PDB entry 5YAB | X-ray diffraction, 1.75 A resolution | chains C and D of the 4 polymer chains in the assembly

[Chain C (and D)]
Name: Scyllo-inositol dehydrogenase with L-glucose dehydrogenase activity
Organism: Paracoccus laeviglucosivorans Nakamura 2015
Notes: fragment: n72s; chain D of this document is another copy of the same molecule, construct and numbering; everything in this record applies to it too
UniProt: K7ZP76 (K7ZP76_9RHOB); residue numbers follow UniProt; this construct covers 1-372
Sequence (380 residues; row label = number of the first residue in the row):
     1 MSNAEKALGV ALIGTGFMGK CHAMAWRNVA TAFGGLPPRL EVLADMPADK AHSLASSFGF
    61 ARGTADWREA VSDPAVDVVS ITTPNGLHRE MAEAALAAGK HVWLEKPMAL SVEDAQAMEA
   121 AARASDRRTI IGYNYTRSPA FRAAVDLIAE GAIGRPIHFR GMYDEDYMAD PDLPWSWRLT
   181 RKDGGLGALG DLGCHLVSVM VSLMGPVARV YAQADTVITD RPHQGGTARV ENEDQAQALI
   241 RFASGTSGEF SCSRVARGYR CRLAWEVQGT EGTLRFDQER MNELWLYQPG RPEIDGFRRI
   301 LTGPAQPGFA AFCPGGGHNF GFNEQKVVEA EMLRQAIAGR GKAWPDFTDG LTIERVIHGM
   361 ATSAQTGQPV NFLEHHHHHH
Not modelled in the structure: 1-5, 374-380
Differences from the reference sequence: engineered mutation S72 (Asn in K7ZP76); expression tag (373-380)
What the authors report for this chain:
  - binding site for acetate ion: Y135, H318
  - mutagenesis - K106A, D191A, H195A: abolished catalytic activity
  - mutagenesis - R178A (10-fold), H318A: decreased catalytic activity on scyllo-inositol
  - mutagenesis - R178A (approximately 5-fold): increased catalytic activity on L-glucose
  - mutagenesis - H318A: abolished catalytic activity on L-glucose

[Chain C / chain D interface]
Residue-residue contacts (75):
  F17(C) - C313(D)  hydrophobic
  F17(C) - P314(D)
  F17(C) - H318(D)
  K20(C) - T31(D)
  K20(C) - A32(D)  hydrogen bond (side chain-backbone)
  K20(C) - A311(D)  hydrogen bond (side chain-backbone)
  M24(C) - N28(D)
  M24(C) - T31(D)
  M24(C) - F312(D)
  R27(C) - R27(D)  hydrogen bond (backbone-side chain)
  R27(C) - N28(D)
  R27(C) - T31(D)
  N28(C) - M24(D)  hydrogen bond (side chain-backbone)
  N28(C) - R27(D)
  N28(C) - N28(D)  hydrogen bond
  A30(C) - S57(D)
  T31(C) - K20(D)  hydrogen bond (backbone-side chain)
  T31(C) - M24(D)
  T31(C) - S57(D)  hydrogen bond (backbone-backbone)
  T31(C) - F58(D)
  A32(C) - K20(D)  hydrogen bond (backbone-side chain)
  G34(C) - S57(D)
  G35(C) - S57(D)
  L36(C) - S56(D)
  P37(C) - R27(D)
  P37(C) - S56(D)
  P37(C) - S57(D)
  S56(C) - L36(D)
  S56(C) - P37(D)
  S57(C) - A30(D)
  S57(C) - T31(D)  hydrogen bond (backbone-backbone)
  S57(C) - G34(D)
  S57(C) - G35(D)
  F58(C) - T31(D)
  Y135(C) - H318(D)  hydrogen bond
  R260(C) - G316(D)
  R260(C) - G317(D)
  C261(C) - G317(D)
  C261(C) - H318(D)
  Q278(C) - N319(D)
  E279(C) - R299(D)  salt bridge
  E279(C) - L301(D)
  E279(C) - N319(D)  hydrogen bond (backbone-side chain)
  R280(C) - R280(D)
  R280(C) - E283(D)  salt bridge
  R280(C) - N319(D)
  M281(C) - N319(D)
  E283(C) - R280(D)  salt bridge
  R299(C) - E279(D)  salt bridge
  L301(C) - E279(D)
  A311(C) - K20(D)  hydrogen bond (backbone-side chain)
  F312(C) - M24(D)
  F312(C) - N323(D)  hydrogen bond (backbone-side chain)
  C313(C) - F17(D)  hydrophobic
  P314(C) - F17(D)
  G316(C) - R260(D)
  G317(C) - R260(D)
  G317(C) - C261(D)
  H318(C) - F17(D)
  H318(C) - Y135(D)  hydrogen bond
  H318(C) - C261(D)
  H318(C) - F322(D)
  N319(C) - Q278(D)
  N319(C) - E279(D)  hydrogen bond (side chain-backbone)
  N319(C) - R280(D)
  N319(C) - M281(D)  hydrogen bond (side chain-backbone)
  N319(C) - G321(D)
  N319(C) - F322(D)  hydrogen bond (backbone-backbone)
  G321(C) - N319(D)
  G321(C) - G321(D)
  F322(C) - H318(D)
  F322(C) - N319(D)  hydrogen bond (backbone-backbone)
  N323(C) - F312(D)  hydrogen bond (side chain-backbone)
  N323(C) - E324(D)  hydrogen bond
  E324(C) - N323(D)  hydrogen bond
Interface residues without a listed pair, chain C (42 interface residues in all): A23, G59, E165, W285, F320
Interface residues without a listed pair, chain D (42 interface residues in all): A23, G59, E165, W285, F320

[Overview]
Chain C and chain D each contribute 42 residues to their interface, with 21 hydrogen bonds and 4 salt bridges.
Polar pairs include E279(C)-R299(D), R280(C)-E283(D) and K20(C)-A32(D). The paper reports a binding site for
acetate ion at Y135(C) and H318(C); K106A, D191A and H195A of chain C abolish catalytic activity; 5
substitutions were tested in all.
Chain C and chain D are both Scyllo-inositol dehydrogenase with L-glucose dehydrogenase activity (Paracoccus
laeviglucosivorans Nakamura 2015); the structure, Crystal structure of scyllo-inositol dehydrogenase with
L-glucose dehydrogenase activity, was determined by X-ray diffraction together with 5YA8, 5YAP and 5YAQ from
the same study.
